Entry 5YTC (X-ray diffraction, 2.28 A resolution); this record covers chains A and C of the 3 polymer chains in the assembly.

# Chain A
Protein: DNA polymerase I, thermostable
From: Thermus aquaticus
Notes: EC 2.7.7.7; fragment: large fragment
UniProtKB: P19821 (DPO1_THEAQ); residues 294-832 here = UniProt positions 294-832
Sequence (539 residues; numbered 294 to 832; the number before each row is that of its first residue):
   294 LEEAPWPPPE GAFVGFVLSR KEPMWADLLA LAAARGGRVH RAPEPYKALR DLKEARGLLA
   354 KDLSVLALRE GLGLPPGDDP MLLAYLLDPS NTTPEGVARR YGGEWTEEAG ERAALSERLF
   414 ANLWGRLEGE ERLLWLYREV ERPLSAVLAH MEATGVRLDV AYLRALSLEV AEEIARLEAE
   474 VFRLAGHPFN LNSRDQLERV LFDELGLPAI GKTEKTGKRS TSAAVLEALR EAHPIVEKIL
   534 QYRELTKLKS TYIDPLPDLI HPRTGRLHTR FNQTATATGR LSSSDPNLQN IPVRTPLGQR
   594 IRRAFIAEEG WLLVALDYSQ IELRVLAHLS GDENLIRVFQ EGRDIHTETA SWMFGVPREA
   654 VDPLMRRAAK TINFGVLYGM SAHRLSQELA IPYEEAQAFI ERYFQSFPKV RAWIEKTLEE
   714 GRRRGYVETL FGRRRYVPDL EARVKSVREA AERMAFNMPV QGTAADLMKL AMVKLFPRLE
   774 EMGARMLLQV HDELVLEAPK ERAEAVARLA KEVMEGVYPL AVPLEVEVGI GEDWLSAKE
Ion coordination: Mg2+: Asp610, Asp785 (together with 2'-deoxyadenosine 5'-triphosphate)
Small-molecule neighbours: 2'-deoxyadenosine 5'-triphosphate (DTP): Arg573, Asp610, Tyr611, Ser612, Gln613, Ile614, Glu615, His639, Arg659, Lys663, Thr664, Phe667, Asp785

# Chain C
Molecule: 16-nt DNA strand
Sequence (16 nucleotides; row label = number of the first residue in the row):
   201 AAAXGGCGCC GTGGTC
Modified positions: 92F (7-amino-3-(2-deoxy-5-O-phosphono-beta-D-erythro-pentofuranosyl)-2-oxo-2,3-dihydropyrido[2,3-d]pyrimidine-6-carbonitrile) at position 204

# Interface between chain A and chain C
Residue-residue contacts - 58 pairs, chain A then chain C:
  Asn483(A) - DT212(C)  hydrogen bond to the phosphate
  Asn485(A) - DG211(C)  phosphate contact
  Asn485(A) - DT212(C)  sugar contact
  Ser486(A) - DT212(C)  hydrogen bond to the phosphate
  Ser486(A) - DG213(C)  hydrogen bond to the phosphate
  Gln489(A) - DG213(C)  phosphate contact
  Ile503(A) - DA201(C)  base contact
  Gly504(A) - DA201(C)  sugar contact
  Lys505(A) - DA201(C)  sugar contact
  Glu507(A) - DA202(C)  phosphate contact
  Ser513(A) - DA201(C)  hydrogen bond to the phosphate
  Ser515(A) - DA201(C)  hydrogen bond to the phosphate
  Ala517(A) - DA201(C)  hydrogen bond to the base
  Ala517(A) - DA202(C)  base contact
  Val518(A) - DA201(C)  hydrogen bond to the base
  Ser543(A) - DC210(C)  sugar contact
  Thr544(A) - DC210(C)  hydrogen bond to the sugar
  Ala568(A) - DG208(C)  phosphate contact
  Thr569(A) - DC207(C)  phosphate contact
  Ala570(A) - DG206(C)  phosphate contact
  Ala570(A) - DC207(C)  hydrogen bond to the phosphate
  Thr571(A) - DG206(C)  sugar contact
  Arg573(A) - DG205(C)  base contact
  Arg573(A) - DG206(C)  hydrogen bond to the base
  Ser575(A) - DC207(C)  phosphate contact
  Ser575(A) - DG208(C)  hydrogen bond to the phosphate
  Ser576(A) - DG208(C)  sugar contact
  Ser577(A) - DG208(C)  phosphate contact
  Ser577(A) - DC209(C)  phosphate contact
  Asp578(A) - DC209(C)  hydrogen bond to the phosphate
  Asn580(A) - DG208(C)  hydrogen bond to the sugar
  Asn580(A) - DC209(C)  phosphate contact
  Thr664(A) - 92F_204(C)  base contact
  Phe667(A) - 92F_204(C)  base contact
  Gly668(A) - 92F_204(C)  base contact
  Tyr671(A) - 92F_204(C)  base contact
  Gly672(A) - DA203(C)  sugar contact
  Met673(A) - DA203(C)  base contact
  Met673(A) - 92F_204(C)  phosphate contact
  Ser674(A) - DA203(C)  base contact
  Ser674(A) - 92F_204(C)  hydrogen bond to the phosphate
  Ala675(A) - DA203(C)  base contact
  His676(A) - DA202(C)  base contact
  Arg677(A) - DA202(C)  hydrogen bond to the base
  Arg677(A) - 92F_204(C)  salt bridge to the phosphate
  Gln680(A) - DA201(C)  hydrogen bond to the base
  Gln680(A) - DA202(C)  base contact
  Glu681(A) - DA202(C)  base contact
  Arg728(A) - DG206(C)  salt bridge to the phosphate
  Arg746(A) - DA203(C)  sugar contact
  Arg746(A) - 92F_204(C)  hydrogen bond to the phosphate
  Arg746(A) - DG205(C)  salt bridge to the phosphate
  Met747(A) - DG205(C)  phosphate contact
  Met747(A) - DG206(C)  phosphate contact
  Asn750(A) - DG205(C)  sugar contact
  Gln754(A) - DG205(C)  hydrogen bond to the base
  Gln754(A) - DG206(C)  hydrogen bond to the sugar
  His784(A) - DG206(C)  base contact
Other interface residues (no listed pair), chain A (50 interface residues in all): Asp488, Ala521, Lys540, Pro548, Asn565, Pro579, Asn583, Tyr686

# In short
50 residues of chain A and 13 residues of chain C are in contact, with 19 hydrogen bonds and 3 salt bridges.
Polar contacts include Ala517(A)-DA201(C), Val518(A)-DA201(C) and Arg573(A)-DG206(C). Ligands of chain A:
2'-deoxyadenosine 5'-triphosphate. The Mg2+ site is built by Asp610(A) and Asp785(A).
Here chain A is DNA polymerase I, thermostable (Thermus aquaticus) and chain C is a 16-nt DNA strand. Entry
5YTC (Large fragment of DNA Polymerase I from Thermus aquaticus in a closed ternary complex with the ...) was
determined by X-ray diffraction (same publication as 5YTD, 5YTE, 5YTF, 5YTG, 5YTH and 5Z3N).
